PDB entry 6JBH | electron microscopy, 3.94 A resolution | chains B and D of the 4 polymer chains in the assembly

Chain B:
Protein: TarH
Source organism: Alicyclobacillus herbarius
Amino-acid sequence (270 residues; row label = number of the first residue in the row):
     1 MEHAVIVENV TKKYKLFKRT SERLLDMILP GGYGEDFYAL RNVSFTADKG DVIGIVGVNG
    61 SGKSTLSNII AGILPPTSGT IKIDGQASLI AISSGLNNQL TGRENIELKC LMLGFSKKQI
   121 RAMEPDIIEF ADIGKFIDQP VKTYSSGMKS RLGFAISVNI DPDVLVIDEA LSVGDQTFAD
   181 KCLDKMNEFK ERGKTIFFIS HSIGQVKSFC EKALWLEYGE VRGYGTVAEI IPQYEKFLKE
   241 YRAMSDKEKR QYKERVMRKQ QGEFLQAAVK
Unresolved in the structure: 1, 266-270

Chain D:
Protein: TarG
Source organism: Alicyclobacillus herbarius
Amino-acid sequence (280 residues; numbered -11 to 268; the number before each row is that of its first residue; numbers below 1 keep their minus sign (Met-11 is residue -11)):
   -11 MGHHHHHHHH HHMRSAVTVL MEHIRNLYLI RRLSLFELKS DNSNQYLGIL WEIINPMIQI
    49 AIYWFVFGYG IRGRHPVGHI PFILWMLAGM TVWFFVNQAV LQASKSVYTR IRMVAQMNFP
   109 ISVIPTYVIT AKFYQHLMLL AVIFIIFQFT PYHVSVYLVQ LPYYMFGLLA LLVSFSLITS
   169 TLATVVRDVQ MIVQSLVRIL LYLTPLLWDP SHLPHLVQVI MRLNPLYYIV EGYRSALLGT
   229 SWYLVDHASY TVYFWVVVIL FFVFGSMVHL KFRAHFVDYM
Unresolved in the structure: -11 to 0, 268
From the paper describing this entry:
  - mutagenesis - Y190A: unchanged catalytic activity on Targocil

Interface between chain B and chain D:
Contacting residue pairs (7; chain B residue first):
  Thr20(B) with Asn32(D)
  Ser21(B) with Asn32(D); Tyr34(D), hydrogen bond (side chain-backbone)
  Glu22(B) with Tyr34(D); Leu35(D); Gly36(D)
  Arg23(B) with Leu35(D)
Also at the interface, not in a pair above, chain D (5 interface residues in all): Ser31

In short:
The interface between chain B and chain D involves 4 residues on one side and 5 on the other; the contacts
include 1 hydrogen bond. The hydrogen-bonded pair is Ser21(B)-Tyr34(D). The paper reports that Y190A of chain
D leaves catalytic activity on Targocil unchanged.
Here chain B is TarH and chain D is TarG, both from Alicyclobacillus herbarius. Entry 6JBH (Cryo-EM structure
and transport mechanism of a wall teichoic acid ABC transporter) was determined by electron microscopy.
